3L9S - chain A; structure by X-ray diffraction, 1.58 A resolution.

Chain A:
Molecule: Thiol:disulfide interchange protein
From: Salmonella enterica subsp. enterica serovar Typhimurium
Notes: EC 5.3.4.1
UniProtKB: E1WE53 (E1WE53_SALTY); residues 0-188 here correspond to UniProt positions 19-207 (UniProt number = residue number + 19)
Chain sequence (191 residues; row label = number of the first residue in the row; numbers below 1 keep their minus sign (Ser-2 is residue -2)):
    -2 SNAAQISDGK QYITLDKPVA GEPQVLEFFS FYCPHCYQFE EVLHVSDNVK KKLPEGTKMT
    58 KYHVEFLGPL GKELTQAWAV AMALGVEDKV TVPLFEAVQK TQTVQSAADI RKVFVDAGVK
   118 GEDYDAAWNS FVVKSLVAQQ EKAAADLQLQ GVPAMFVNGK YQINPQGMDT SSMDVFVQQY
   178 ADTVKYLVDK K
Not modelled in the structure: -2 to 2, 188
Differences from the reference sequence: expression tag (-2 to -1)
Disulfide bonds: Cys30-Cys33

Summary:
Chain A is Thiol:disulfide interchange protein (Salmonella enterica subsp. enterica serovar Typhimurium); the
structure, Crystal Structure of Salmonella enterica serovar Typhimurium DsbA, was determined by X-ray
diffraction (same publication as 3L9U and 3L9V).
